Entry 1LHZ (X-ray diffraction, 2.30 A resolution); this record covers chains A and B.

# Chain A (and B)
Molecule: Immunoglobulin lambda light chain
From: Homo sapiens
Notes: chain B of this document is another copy of the same molecule, construct and numbering; everything in this record applies to it too
Sequence (216 residues; row label = number of the first residue in the row):
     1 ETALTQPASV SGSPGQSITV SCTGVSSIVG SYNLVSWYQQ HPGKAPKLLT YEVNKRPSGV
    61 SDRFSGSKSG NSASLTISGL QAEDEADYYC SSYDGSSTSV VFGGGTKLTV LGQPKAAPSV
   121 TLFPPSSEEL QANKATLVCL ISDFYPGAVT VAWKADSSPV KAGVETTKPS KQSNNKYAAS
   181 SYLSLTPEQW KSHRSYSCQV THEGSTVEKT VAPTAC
Disordered / not traced: 215-216
Modified residues: E1 (pyroglutamic acid; PCA)
Disulfide bonds: C22-C90, C139-C198

# Interface between chain A and chain B
Contacting residue pairs (63; chain A residue first):
  L34(A) with Y93(B); T98(B)
  S36(A) with T98(B); S99(B), hydrogen bond
  Y38(A) with S99(B); V100(B), hydrogen bond (side chain-backbone); F102(B), hydrophobic
  Q40(A) with Q40(B), hydrogen bond; Y89(B)
  K44(A) with Y89(B), hydrogen bond (backbone-side chain)
  A45(A) with Y89(B), hydrophobic; G103(B)
  P46(A) with F102(B), hydrophobic
  L48(A) with S99(B)
  Y51(A) with S97(B); S99(B)
  E52(A) with S97(B); T98(B), hydrogen bond
  Y89(A) with A45(B); P46(B)
  Y93(A) with Y93(B), hydrophobic
  T98(A) with L34(B); E52(B)
  V100(A) with V100(B), hydrophobic
  F102(A) with Y38(B); F102(B), hydrophobic
  G104(A) with A45(B)
  T121(A) with S126(B); E129(B)
  L122(A) with S126(B)
  F123(A) with F123(B), hydrophobic; P124(B); T136(B); V138(B), hydrophobic
  P124(A) with F123(B)
  E129(A) with T121(B)
  T136(A) with F123(B)
  V138(A) with F123(B), hydrophobic
  L140(A) with Y182(B), hydrophobic
  S142(A) with Y182(B)
  E165(A) with Q172(B), hydrogen bond; S173(B), hydrogen bond
  T166(A) with Q172(B), hydrogen bond (backbone-side chain)
  T167(A) with S170(B); Q172(B)
  K168(A) with S170(B), hydrogen bond; K171(B), hydrogen bond (side chain-backbone); Q172(B)
  S170(A) with T167(B); K168(B), hydrogen bond (side chain-backbone)
  K171(A) with K168(B), hydrogen bond (backbone-side chain)
  Q172(A) with E165(B), hydrogen bond; T166(B), hydrogen bond (side chain-backbone); T167(B); Y182(B)
  S173(A) with E165(B), hydrogen bond
  A178(A) with Y182(B)
  S180(A) with S180(B), hydrogen bond
  Y182(A) with L140(B), hydrophobic; S142(B); Q172(B); A178(B)
  K209(A) with E128(B), salt bridge
Also at the interface, not in a pair above, chain A (41 interface residues in all): G43, P125, S126, N174
Also at the interface, not in a pair above, chain B (39 interface residues in all): K44, G104, L122, P125

# In short
The interface between chain A and chain B involves 41 residues on one side and 39 on the other; the contacts
include 16 hydrogen bonds and 1 salt bridge. Among the polar pairs are K209(A)-E128(B), S36(A)-S99(B) and
Y38(A)-V100(B).
Both chains are Immunoglobulin lambda light chain (Homo sapiens). Entry 1LHZ (Structure of a Human Bence-Jones
Dimer Crystallized in U.S. Space Shuttle Mission STS-95: 293K) was determined by X-ray diffraction (same
publication as 1LGV).
